Entry 4IR9 (X-ray diffraction, 2.33 A resolution); this record covers chains G and F of the 3 polymer chains in the assembly.

== Chain G ==
Molecule: 18-nt DNA strand
Sequence (18 nucleotides; numbered 837 to 854; the number before each row is that of its first residue):
   837 TCTCGGGTCC TAGGACCC

== Chain F ==
Protein: DNA polymerase IV
From: Escherichia coli
Notes: EC 2.7.7.7
UniProtKB: Q47155 (DPO4_ECOLI); residues 2-351 here = UniProt positions 2-351
Sequence (352 residues; row label = number of the first residue in the row; numbering starts at 0):
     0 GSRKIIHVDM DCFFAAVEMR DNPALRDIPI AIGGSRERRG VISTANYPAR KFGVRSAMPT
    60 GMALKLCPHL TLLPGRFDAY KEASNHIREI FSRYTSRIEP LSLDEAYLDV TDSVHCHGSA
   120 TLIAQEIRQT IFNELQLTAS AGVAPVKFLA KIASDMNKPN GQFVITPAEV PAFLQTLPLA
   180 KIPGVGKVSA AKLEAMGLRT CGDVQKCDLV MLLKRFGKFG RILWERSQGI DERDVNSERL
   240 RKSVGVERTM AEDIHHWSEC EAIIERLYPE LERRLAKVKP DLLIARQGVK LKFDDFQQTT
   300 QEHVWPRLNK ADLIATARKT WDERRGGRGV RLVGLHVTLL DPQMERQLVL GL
Disordered / not traced: 342-351
Sequence notes: expression tag (0-1)
Ion coordination: Mg2+ site 1: Asp8, Met9, Asp103 (together with XG4); Mg2+ site 2: Asp103, Glu104 (together with XG4) (shared with 1 residue of chain H)
Ligand contacts: XG4 (2'-deoxy-5'-O-[(R)-hydroxy{[(R)-hydroxy(phosphonooxy)phosphoryl]amino}phosphoryl]guanosine): Asp8, Met9, Asp10, Cys11, Phe12, Phe13, Ser42, Thr43, Tyr46, Arg49, Ser55, Ala56, Asp103, Glu104, Lys157
Reported in the primary citation:
  - Mg2+ coordination: Asp8, Met9, Asp103
  - catalytic residues: Glu104 (proposed by the authors, not directly observed)
  - specificity-determining residues: Ser42
  - mutagenesis - S42A: decreased catalytic activity on misincorporation

== How chain G and chain F interact ==
Residue-residue contacts (38):
  DT837(G) - Pro58(F)  base contact
  DT837(G) - Gly60(F)  sugar contact
  DT837(G) - Met61(F)  hydrogen bond to the sugar
  DT837(G) - Lys64(F)  sugar contact
  DC838(G) - Arg35(F)  salt bridge to the phosphate
  DT839(G) - Arg38(F)  phosphate contact
  DT839(G) - Val40(F)  phosphate contact
  DT839(G) - Pro58(F)  sugar contact
  DT839(G) - Phe295(F)  base contact
  DT839(G) - Arg330(F)  salt bridge to the phosphate
  DC840(G) - Arg38(F)  sugar contact
  DC840(G) - Val40(F)  base contact
  DC840(G) - Ala56(F)  base contact
  DC840(G) - Thr248(F)  sugar contact
  DC840(G) - Lys291(F)  salt bridge to the phosphate
  DC840(G) - Phe295(F)  phosphate contact
  DC840(G) - Arg330(F)  salt bridge to the phosphate
  DG841(G) - Glu246(F)  sugar contact
  DG841(G) - Arg247(F)  salt bridge to the phosphate
  DG841(G) - Thr248(F)  hydrogen bond to the phosphate
  DG841(G) - Leu331(F)  phosphate contact
  DG842(G) - Gly244(F)  phosphate contact
  DG842(G) - Val245(F)  phosphate contact
  DG842(G) - Glu246(F)  hydrogen bond to the phosphate
  DG842(G) - Arg247(F)  salt bridge to the phosphate
  DG842(G) - Arg273(F)  salt bridge to the phosphate
  DG843(G) - Arg240(F)  salt bridge to the phosphate
  DG843(G) - Ser242(F)  sugar contact
  DG843(G) - Val243(F)  phosphate contact
  DG843(G) - Gly244(F)  hydrogen bond to the phosphate
  DG843(G) - Arg273(F)  salt bridge to the phosphate
  DT844(G) - Arg238(F)  hydrogen bond to the phosphate
  DT844(G) - Arg240(F)  phosphate contact
  DT844(G) - Lys241(F)  hydrogen bond to the phosphate
  DT844(G) - Ser242(F)  hydrogen bond to the phosphate
  DC845(G) - Arg238(F)  salt bridge to the phosphate
  DC845(G) - Lys241(F)  salt bridge to the phosphate
  DT847(G) - Lys217(F)  salt bridge to the phosphate
Other interface residues (no listed pair), chain G (11 interface residues in all): DC846
Other interface residues (no listed pair), chain F (27 interface residues in all): Gly39, Gly216, Leu239

== Overview ==
The interface between chain G and chain F involves 11 residues on one side and 27 on the other; the contacts
include 7 hydrogen bonds and 12 salt bridges. Among the polar pairs are DT837(G)-Met61(F), DG841(G)-Thr248(F)
and DG842(G)-Glu246(F). From the paper: the catalytic residue Glu104(F); S42A of chain F reduces catalytic
activity on misincorporation.
Chain G is an 18-nt DNA strand and chain F is DNA polymerase IV (Escherichia coli); the structure,
Polymerase-DNA complex, was determined by X-ray diffraction, deposited together with 4IRK, 4IR1, 4IRC and
4IRD.
